PDB entry 7VGR | electron microscopy, 2.70 A resolution | chains A and B of the 6 polymer chains in the assembly

== Chain A (and B) ==
Name: Membrane protein
Source organism: Severe acute respiratory syndrome coronavirus 2
Notes: chain B of this document is another copy of the same molecule, construct and numbering; everything in this record applies to it too
UniProtKB: P0DTC5 (VME1_SARS2); residue numbers follow UniProt; this construct covers 1-222
Sequence (246 residues; each row starts with the number of its first residue; numbers below 1 keep their minus sign (Met-23 is residue -23)):
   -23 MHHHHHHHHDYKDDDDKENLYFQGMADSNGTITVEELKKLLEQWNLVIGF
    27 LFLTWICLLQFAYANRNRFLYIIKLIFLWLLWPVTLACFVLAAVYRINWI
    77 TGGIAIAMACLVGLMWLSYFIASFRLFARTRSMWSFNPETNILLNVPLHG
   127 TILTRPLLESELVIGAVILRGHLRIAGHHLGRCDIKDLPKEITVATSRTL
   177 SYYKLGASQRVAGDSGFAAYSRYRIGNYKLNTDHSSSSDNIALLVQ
Disordered / not traced: -23 to 8, 207-222
Sequence notes: expression tag (-23 to 0)
UniProt features mapped onto this chain:
  - glycosylation: Asn5 (N-linked (GlcNAc...) asparagine)
What the authors report for this chain:
  - self-association interface (contacts with another copy of this molecule): Val139, Ile140, Ala142, Val143, Leu145, Val187, Phe193, Ala195
  - contacts within the chain: Lys50-Glu115 (salt bridge), Tyr95-Phe112 (hydrogen bond), Ala40-Glu115 (backbone contact)
  - conformationally variable residues: Glu115

== How chain A and chain B interact ==
Contacting residue pairs (85):
  Thr9(A) with Thr9(B); Leu13(B)
  Glu18(A) with Tyr71(B); Ile73(B)
  Asn21(A) with Cys64(B); Ala68(B)
  Gly25(A) with Cys64(B); Phe65(B)
  Leu27(A) with Phe28(B), hydrophobic; Trp31(B)
  Phe28(A) with Thr61(B)
  Leu29(A) with Phe65(B), hydrophobic; Met84(B), hydrophobic; Val88(B), hydrophobic
  Thr30(A) with Trp31(B)
  Trp31(A) with Thr30(B); Trp31(B); Leu34(B), hydrophobic
  Ile32(A) with Leu54(B), hydrophobic; Trp58(B)
  Leu34(A) with Leu35(B), hydrophobic
  Leu35(A) with Leu34(B), hydrophobic; Leu35(B), hydrophobic; Lys50(B); Leu54(B), hydrophobic; Pro114(B)
  Gln36(A) with Met91(B); Tyr95(B); Pro114(B)
  Tyr39(A) with Lys50(B); Pro114(B); Glu115(B)
  Asn41(A) with Glu115(B); Leu134(B)
  Arg42(A) with Pro114(B), hydrogen bond (side chain-backbone); Asn117(B)
  Lys50(A) with Leu35(B); Tyr39(B)
  Leu54(A) with Ile32(B), hydrophobic; Leu35(B), hydrophobic
  Trp58(A) with Ile32(B)
  Thr61(A) with Phe28(B); Ile32(B)
  Cys64(A) with Asn21(B); Gly25(B)
  Phe65(A) with Gly25(B); Leu29(B), hydrophobic
  Ala68(A) with Asn21(B)
  Tyr71(A) with Glu18(B)
  Ile73(A) with Glu18(B)
  Ile80(A) with Phe26(B), hydrophobic
  Met84(A) with Leu29(B), hydrophobic
  Val88(A) with Leu29(B), hydrophobic
  Met91(A) with Gln36(B)
  Tyr95(A) with Gln36(B)
  Pro114(A) with Leu35(B); Gln36(B); Tyr39(B); Arg42(B), hydrogen bond (backbone-side chain)
  Glu115(A) with Tyr39(B); Asn41(B), hydrogen bond (backbone-side chain)
  Leu134(A) with Asn41(B); His154(B)
  Glu137(A) with Arg150(B), salt bridge
  Val139(A) with Leu145(B); Arg150(B), hydrogen bond (backbone-side chain)
  Ile140(A) with Arg150(B)
  Gly141(A) with Leu145(B)
  Val143(A) with Val143(B), hydrophobic; Phe193(B), hydrophobic
  Leu145(A) with Val139(B), hydrophobic; Gly141(B); Phe193(B), hydrophobic
  Arg150(A) with Glu137(B), salt bridge; Val139(B), hydrogen bond (side chain-backbone); Ile140(B)
  His154(A) with Leu134(B)
  Gln185(A) with Gln185(B)
  Ser191(A) with Phe193(B)
  Gly192(A) with Phe193(B)
  Phe193(A) with Val143(B), hydrophobic; Leu145(B), hydrophobic; Ser191(B); Gly192(B)
  Ala195(A) with Leu145(B), hydrophobic
Other interface residues (no listed pair), chain A (58 interface residues in all): Leu13, Lys15, Phe26, Phe37, Leu57, Leu67, Arg72, Asn117, Ala142, Ala152, Gly153, Val187
Other interface residues (no listed pair), chain B (59 interface residues in all): Lys15, Leu22, Leu27, Phe37, Leu57, Leu67, Arg72, Ile80, Ala142, Ala152, Gly153, Val187, Ala195

== In short ==
58 residues of chain A face 59 of chain B across their interface, with 5 hydrogen bonds and 2 salt bridges.
Among the polar pairs are Glu137(A)-Arg150(B), Arg42(A)-Pro114(B) and Glu115(A)-Asn41(B). From the paper:
conformational variability at Glu115(A); a self-association interface involving Val139(A), Ile140(A) and
Ala142(A) among others.
Both chains are Membrane protein (Severe acute respiratory syndrome coronavirus 2). Entry 7VGR (SARS-CoV-2 M
protein dimer (long form) in complex with YN7756_1 Fab) was determined by electron microscopy (same
publication as 7VGS).
